PDB entry 7Q3L | electron microscopy, 2.21 A resolution | chains E and A of the 9 polymer chains in the assembly

== Chain E ==
Molecule: Splicing factor 3B subunit 5
Organism: Homo sapiens
UniProt: Q9BWJ5 (SF3B5_HUMAN); numbering as in UniProt (aligned over 1-86)
Sequence (86 residues; each row starts with the number of its first residue):
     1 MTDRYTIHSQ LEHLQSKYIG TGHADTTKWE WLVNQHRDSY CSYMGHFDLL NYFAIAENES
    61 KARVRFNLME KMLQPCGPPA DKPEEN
Disordered / not traced: 1-11, 82-86
Swiss-Prot annotation at these positions:
  - site (Interaction with RNA): Tyr5, Gly20
  - modified residue: Thr2 (N-acetylthreonine), Ser9 (Phosphoserine), Lys17 (N6-acetyllysine)

== Chain A ==
Molecule: Splicing factor 3B subunit 1
Organism: Homo sapiens
UniProt: O75533 (SF3B1_HUMAN); numbering as in UniProt (aligned over 1-1304)
Sequence (1304 residues; each row starts with the number of its first residue):
     1 MAKIAKTHED IEAQIREIQG KKAALDEAQG VGLDSTGYYD QEIYGGSDSR FAGYVTSIAA
    61 TELEDDDDDY SSSTSLLGQK KPGYHAPVAL LNDIPQSTEQ YDPFAEHRPP KIADREDEYK
   121 KHRRTMIISP ERLDPFADGG KTPDPKMNAR TYMDVMREQH LTKEEREIRQ QLAEKAKAGE
   181 LKVVNGAAAS QPPSKRKRRW DQTADQTPGA TPKKLSSWDQ AETPGHTPSL RWDETPGRAK
   241 GSETPGATPG SKIWDPTPSH TPAGAATPGR GDTPGHATPG HGGATSSARK NRWDETPKTE
   301 RDTPGHGSGW AETPRTDRGG DSIGETPTPG ASKRKSRWDE TPASQMGGST PVLTPGKTPI
   361 GTPAMNMATP TPGHIMSMTP EQLQAWRWER EIDERNRPLS DEELDAMFPE GYKVLPPPAG
   421 YVPIRTPARK LTATPTPLGG MTGFHMQTED RTMKSVNDQP SGNLPFLKPD DIQYFDKLLV
   481 DVDESTLSPE EQKERKIMKL LLKIKNGTPP MRKAALRQIT DKAREFGAGP LFNQILPLLM
   541 SPTLEDQERH LLVKVIDRIL YKLDDLVRPY VHKILVVIEP LLIDEDYYAR VEGREIISNL
   601 AKAAGLATMI STMRPDIDNM DEYVRNTTAR AFAVVASALG IPSLLPFLKA VCKSKKSWQA
   661 RHTGIKIVQQ IAILMGCAIL PHLRSLVEII EHGLVDEQQK VRTISALAIA ALAEAATPYG
   721 IESFDSVLKP LWKGIRQHRG KGLAAFLKAI GYLIPLMDAE YANYYTREVM LILIREFQSP
   781 DEEMKKIVLK VVKQCCGTDG VEANYIKTEI LPPFFKHFWQ HRMALDRRNY RQLVDTTVEL
   841 ANKVGAAEII SRIVDDLKDE AEQYRKMVME TIEKIMGNLG AADIDHKLEE QLIDGILYAF
   901 QEQTTEDSVM LNGFGTVVNA LGKRVKPYLP QICGTVLWRL NNKSAKVRQQ AADLISRTAV
   961 VMKTCQEEKL MGHLGVVLYE YLGEEYPEVL GSILGALKAI VNVIGMHKMT PPIKDLLPRL
  1021 TPILKNRHEK VQENCIDLVG RIADRGAEYV SAREWMRICF ELLELLKAHK KAIRRATVNT
  1081 FGYIAKAIGP HDVLATLLNN LKVQERQNRV CTTVAIAIVA ETCSPFTVLP ALMNEYRVPE
  1141 LNVQNGVLKS LSFLFEYIGE MGKDYIYAVT PLLEDALMDR DLVHRQTASA VVQHMSLGVY
  1201 GFGCEDSLNH LLNYVWPNVF ETSPHVIQAV MGALEGLRVA IGPCRMLQYC LQGLFHPARK
  1261 VRDVYWKIYN SIYIGSQDAL IAHYPRIYND DKNTYIRYEL DYIL
Disordered / not traced: 1-490
Swiss-Prot annotation at these positions:
  - region: Gly529 to Arg568 (Interaction with SF3B14), Gln547 to His550 (Interaction with PHF5A), Glu1156, Tyr1157 (Interaction with PHF5A)
  - site: Pro469 (Interaction with RNA), Tyr587 (Interaction with RNA), Glu592 (Interaction with PHF5A), Lys602 (Interaction with SF3B3), Cys677 (Interaction with SF3B3), Cys1035 (Interaction with RNA), Tyr1049 (Interaction with RNA), Leu1141 (Interaction with RNA), Glu1205 (Interaction with SF3B3)
  - modified residue: Thr125 (Phosphothreonine), Ser129 (Phosphoserine), Lys141 (N6-acetyllysine), Thr142 (Phosphothreonine), Arg157 (Citrulline), Ser194 (Phosphoserine), Thr203 (Phosphothreonine), Thr207 (Phosphothreonine), Thr211 (Phosphothreonine), Lys214 (N6-acetyllysine), Thr223 (Phosphothreonine), Thr227 (Phosphothreonine), Ser229 (Phosphoserine), Thr235 (Phosphothreonine), Thr244 (Phosphothreonine), Thr248 (Phosphothreonine), Thr257 (Phosphothreonine), Thr261 (Phosphothreonine), Thr267 (Phosphothreonine), Thr273 (Phosphothreonine) and 22 more in UniProt
  - cross-link (Glycyl lysine isopeptide (Lys-Gly)): Lys214 (interchain with G-Cter in SUMO2), Lys413 (interchain with G-Cter in SUMO1), Lys430 (interchain with G-Cter in SUMO2)
  - mutagenesis: Trp200 (W200A: Abolishes interaction with RBM39; when associated with A-218; A-232; A-254; A-293; A-310 and A-338), Trp218 (W218A: Abolishes interaction with RBM39; when associated with A-200; A-232; A-254; A-293; A-310 and A-338), Thr223 (T223A: No effect on interaction with PPP1R8), Thr227 (T227A: No effect on interaction with PPP1R8), Trp232 (W232A: Abolishes interaction with RBM39; when associated with A-200; A-218; A-254; A-293; A-310 and A-338), Thr235 (T235A: No effect on interaction with PPP1R8), Thr244 (T244A: Slight inhibition of interaction with PPP1R8), Thr248 (T248A: Slight inhibition of interaction with PPP1R8), Trp254 (W254A: Abolishes interaction with RBM39; when associated with A-200; A-218; A-232; A-293; A-310 and A-338), Thr257 (T257A: No effect on interaction with PPP1R8), Thr261 (T261A: Slight inhibition of interaction with PPP1R8), Thr267 (T267A: No effect on interaction with PPP1R8), 9 further mutagenesis entries in UniProt

== How chain E and chain A interact ==
Residue-residue contacts - 71 pairs, chain E then chain A:
  Glu12(E) - Lys1267(A)  salt bridge
  Gln15(E) - Lys1267(A)
  Gln15(E) - Asn1270(A)  hydrogen bond
  Gln15(E) - Ser1271(A)
  Gln15(E) - Ile1274(A)
  Tyr18(E) - Tyr1273(A)  hydrophobic
  Tyr18(E) - Ile1274(A)  hydrophobic
  Ile19(E) - Tyr1273(A)  hydrogen bond (backbone-side chain)
  Gly20(E) - Tyr1273(A)
  Thr21(E) - Asn1270(A)
  Thr21(E) - Tyr1273(A)
  Thr21(E) - Ile1274(A)
  Gly22(E) - Trp1266(A)
  Gly22(E) - Asn1270(A)  hydrogen bond (backbone-side chain)
  His23(E) - Trp1266(A)  hydrogen bond (backbone-side chain)
  Ala24(E) - Arg1259(A)
  Ala24(E) - Arg1262(A)  hydrogen bond (backbone-side chain)
  Ala24(E) - Asp1263(A)
  Ala24(E) - Trp1266(A)
  Asp25(E) - Arg1259(A)  salt bridge
  Asp25(E) - Arg1262(A)  salt bridge
  Thr26(E) - Phe1255(A)
  Thr26(E) - Trp1266(A)
  Thr27(E) - Phe1255(A)
  Lys28(E) - Ile1287(A)
  Lys28(E) - Tyr1288(A)  hydrogen bond (side chain-backbone)
  Lys28(E) - Asp1290(A)  salt bridge
  Lys28(E) - Tyr1295(A)
  Trp29(E) - Asn1293(A)
  Trp29(E) - Tyr1295(A)
  Trp31(E) - Leu1251(A)  hydrophobic
  Trp31(E) - Leu1254(A)  hydrophobic
  Trp31(E) - Phe1255(A)  hydrophobic
  Trp31(E) - Trp1266(A)
  Trp31(E) - Tyr1269(A)  hydrogen bond
  Trp31(E) - Ile1287(A)  hydrophobic
  Leu32(E) - Ile1287(A)  hydrophobic
  Leu32(E) - Tyr1295(A)  hydrophobic
  Gln35(E) - Tyr1284(A)
  His36(E) - Tyr1295(A)
  His36(E) - Ile1296(A)  hydrogen bond (side chain-backbone)
  His36(E) - Arg1297(A)
  Asp38(E) - Tyr1273(A)  hydrogen bond
  Asp38(E) - Gln1277(A)
  Asp38(E) - Ile1281(A)
  Ser39(E) - Ile1281(A)
  Ser39(E) - Arg1297(A)  hydrogen bond
  Tyr40(E) - Glu1299(A)
  Ser42(E) - Asp1278(A)  hydrogen bond
  Ser42(E) - Ile1281(A)
  Tyr43(E) - Glu1299(A)
  Tyr43(E) - Leu1300(A)
  His46(E) - Asp1278(A)  salt bridge
  Tyr52(E) - Tyr1302(A)  hydrogen bond (side chain-backbone)
  Tyr52(E) - Ile1303(A)
  Tyr52(E) - Leu1304(A)  hydrogen bond (side chain-backbone)
  Phe53(E) - Glu1299(A)
  Phe53(E) - Tyr1302(A)  hydrophobic
  Ile55(E) - Leu1304(A)  hydrophobic
  Ala56(E) - Tyr1302(A)  hydrophobic
  Ala56(E) - Leu1304(A)
  Glu57(E) - Tyr1302(A)  hydrogen bond
  Lys71(E) - Glu1299(A)  salt bridge
  Cys76(E) - Asn1293(A)  hydrogen bond (backbone-side chain)
  Cys76(E) - Thr1294(A)  hydrogen bond (backbone-backbone)
  Cys76(E) - Tyr1295(A)  hydrophobic
  Gly77(E) - Asn1293(A)
  Pro78(E) - Asn1293(A)  hydrogen bond (backbone-side chain)
  Pro79(E) - Lys1292(A)  hydrogen bond (backbone-side chain)
  Ala80(E) - Lys1292(A)  hydrogen bond (backbone-side chain)
  Asp81(E) - Lys1292(A)  salt bridge
Also at the interface, not in a pair above, chain E (38 interface residues in all): Leu49, Pro75

== Overview ==
38 residues of chain E and 31 residues of chain A are in contact; the contacts include 19 hydrogen bonds and 7
salt bridges. Polar pairs include Glu12(E)-Lys1267(A), Asp25(E)-Arg1259(A) and Asp25(E)-Arg1262(A). From
UniProt: 21 mutagenesis sites on chain A.
Here chain E is Splicing factor 3B subunit 5 and chain A is Splicing factor 3B subunit 1, both from Homo
sapiens. Entry 7Q3L (Human 17S U2 snRNP 5' domain) was determined by electron microscopy, deposited together
with 7Q4O and 7Q4P.
